PDB entry 8VFD | X-ray diffraction, 2.10 A resolution | chains A and T of the 4 polymer chains in the assembly

[Chain A]
Protein: DNA polymerase beta
From: Homo sapiens
Notes: EC 2.7.7.7, 4.2.99.-
UniProtKB: P06746 (DPOLB_HUMAN); numbering as in UniProt (aligned over 1-335)
Amino-acid sequence (335 residues; each row starts with the number of its first residue):
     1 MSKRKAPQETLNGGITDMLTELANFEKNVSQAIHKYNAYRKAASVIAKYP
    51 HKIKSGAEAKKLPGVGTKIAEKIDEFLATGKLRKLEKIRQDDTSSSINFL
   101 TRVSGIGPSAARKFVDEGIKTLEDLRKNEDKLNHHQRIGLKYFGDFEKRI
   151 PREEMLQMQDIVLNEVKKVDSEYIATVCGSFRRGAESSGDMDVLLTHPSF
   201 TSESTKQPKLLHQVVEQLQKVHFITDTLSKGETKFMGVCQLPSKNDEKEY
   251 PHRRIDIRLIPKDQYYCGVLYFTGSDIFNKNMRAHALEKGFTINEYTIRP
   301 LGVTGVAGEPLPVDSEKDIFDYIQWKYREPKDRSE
Unresolved in the structure: 1-6, 205-206, 244-247
Curated features (UniProtKB/Swiss-Prot):
  - region: Arg-183 to Asp-192 (DNA-binding)
  - active site: Lys-72 (Nucleophile)
  - binding site (K(+)): Lys-60, Leu-62, Val-65, Thr-101, Val-103, Ile-106
  - binding site (Na(+)): Lys-60, Leu-62, Val-65, Thr-101, Val-103, Ile-106
  - binding site (dATP): Arg-149, Ser-180, Arg-183, Gly-189, Asp-190
  - binding site (dCTP): Arg-149, Ser-180, Arg-183, Gly-189, Asp-190
  - binding site (dGTP): Arg-149, Ser-180, Arg-183, Gly-189, Asp-190, Asp-192
  - binding site (dTTP): Arg-149, Ser-180, Arg-183, Gly-189, Asp-190
  - binding site (Mg(2+)): Asp-190, Asp-192, Asp-256
  - modified residue: Lys-72 (N6-acetyllysine), Arg-83 (Omega-N-methylarginine), Arg-152 (Omega-N-methylarginine)
  - cross-link (Glycyl lysine isopeptide (Lys-Gly)): Lys-41 (interchain with G-Cter in ubiquitin), Lys-61 (interchain with G-Cter in ubiquitin), Lys-81 (interchain with G-Cter in ubiquitin)
  - natural variant: Leu-22 (L22P: Found in a gastric cancer sample; uncertain significance), Tyr-39 (Y39C: Found in a gastric cancer sample; uncertain significance), Gly-118 (G118V: Decreased DNA-directed DNA polymerase activity), Arg-137 (R137Q: Decreased function in base-excision repair), Arg-149 (R149I: Decreased DNA-directed DNA polymerase activity), Asp-160 (D160N: Found in a gastric cancer sample; uncertain significance), Cys-239 (C239R: Found in a gastric cancer sample; uncertain significance), Lys-289 (K289M: Found in a colon cancer sample; uncertain significance), Asn-294 (N294D: Found in a gastric cancer sample; uncertain significance), Glu-295 (E295K: Found in a gastric cancer sample; uncertain significance)
  - mutagenesis: Phe-25 (F25W: No effect on 5'-dRP lyase activity. Decreased ssDNA binding), His-34 (H34G: Decreased 5'-dRP lyase activity. Decreased ssDNA binding), Lys-35 (K35A: Decreased 5'-dRP lyase activity. Decreased ssDNA binding. Loss of 5'-dRP lyase activity; when associated with A-68 and A-72. Decreased ssDNA binding; when associated with A-68 and A-72 ...), Tyr-39 (Y39F: No effect on 5'-dRP lyase activity; Y39Q: Abolishes DNA polymerase and 5'-dRP lyase activity), Lys-41 (K41R: Abolishes ubiquitination; when associated with R-61 and R-81), Lys-60 (K60A: Decreased 5'-dRP lyase activity. Decreased ssDNA binding), Lys-61 (K61R: Abolishes ubiquitination; when associated with R-41 and R-81), Lys-68 (K68A: No effect on 5'-dRP lyase activity. Decreased ssDNA binding. Loss of 5'-dRP lyase activity; when associated with A-35 and A-72. Decreased ssDNA binding; when associated with A-35 and A-72 ...), Glu-71 (E71Q: No effect on 5'-dRP lyase activity. No effect on structure shown by circular dichroism. No effect on ssDNA binding), Lys-72 (K72A: Severely reduced 5'-dRP lyase activity. Does not affect ssDNA binding. Loss of 5'-dRP lyase activity; when associated with A-35 and A-68. Decreased ssDNA binding ...), Glu-75 (E75A: Slightly decreased 5'-dRP lyase activity. Decreased ssDNA binding. No effect on structure shown by circular dichroism), Lys-81 (K81R: Abolishes ubiquitination; when associated with R-41 and R-61), 5 further mutagenesis entries in UniProt
Ion coordination: Na+: Thr-101, Val-103, Ile-106 (shared with 1 residue of chain P); Mn2+ site 1: Asp-190, Asp-192 (together with A1ACD); Mn2+ site 2: Asp-190, Asp-192, Asp-256 (together with A1ACD)
Residues lining bound ligands: A1ACD (1-{2-deoxy-5-O-[(R)-hydroxy{[(S)-hydroxy(phosphonooxy)phosphoryl]methyl}phosphoryl]-beta-D-threo-pentofuranosyl}-5-methylpyrimidine-2,4(1H,3H)-dione): Arg-149, Gly-179, Ser-180, Arg-183, Ser-188, Gly-189, Asp-190, Asp-192, Tyr-271, Phe-272, Thr-273, Gly-274, Ser-275, Asp-276, Asn-279

[Chain T]
Molecule: 16-nt DNA strand
Sequence (16 nucleotides; each row starts with the number of its first residue):
     1 CCGACXTCGCATCAGC
Modified / non-standard residues: 8NI (N-[(5S)-2-amino-5-formamido-6-oxo-5,6-dihydropyrimidin-4-yl]-2-deoxy-5-O-phosphono-beta-D-erythro-pentofuranosylamine) at position 6

[How chain A and chain T interact]
Residue-residue contacts (16):
  His-34(A) with DC5(T), stacking on the base
  Ser-229(A) with DC10(T), phosphate contact; DA11(T), phosphate contact
  Lys-230(A) with DC10(T), hydrogen bond to the phosphate; DA11(T), hydrogen bond to the phosphate
  Gly-231(A) with DC10(T), phosphate contact
  Glu-232(A) with DC10(T), hydrogen bond to the phosphate
  Thr-233(A) with DG9(T), hydrogen bond to the phosphate; DC10(T), hydrogen bond to the phosphate
  Lys-234(A) with DG9(T), hydrogen bond to the base; DC10(T), hydrogen bond to the phosphate
  Arg-258(A) with DG9(T), sugar contact
  Tyr-271(A) with 8NI_6(T), base contact
  Glu-295(A) with DC8(T), sugar contact
  Tyr-296(A) with DC8(T), phosphate contact; DG9(T), hydrogen bond to the phosphate
Other interface residues (no listed pair), chain A (14 interface residues in all): Asn-133, His-134, Leu-228
Other interface residues (no listed pair), chain T (7 interface residues in all): DT12

[Summary]
The interface between chain A and chain T involves 14 residues on one side and 7 on the other; the contacts
include 8 hydrogen bonds and 1 aromatic stacking contact. Polar contacts include Lys-234(A)/DG9(T),
Lys-230(A)/DC10(T) and Lys-230(A)/DA11(T). Chain A binds compound A1ACD.
Here chain A is DNA polymerase beta (Homo sapiens) and chain T is a 16-nt DNA strand. Entry 8VFD (Ternary DNA
Polymerase Beta bound to DNA containing template FapydG incoming TTP analog) was determined by X-ray
diffraction together with 8VF8, 8VF9, 8VFA, 8VFB, 8VFC, 8VFE and 5 further entries from the same study.
